9BTH - chains H and D of the 8 polymer chains in the assembly; structure by electron microscopy, 4.20 A resolution (low resolution: residue-level contacts below are approximate; hydrogen-bond / salt-bridge calls are withheld).

[Chain H]
Name: Heavy
From: Macaca mulatta
Sequence (244 residues; numbered 1 to 225 plus 19 insertion-coded residues; the number before each row is that of its first residue; a row labelled like 35A-35B holds insertion residues (35A, then the next letters in order)):
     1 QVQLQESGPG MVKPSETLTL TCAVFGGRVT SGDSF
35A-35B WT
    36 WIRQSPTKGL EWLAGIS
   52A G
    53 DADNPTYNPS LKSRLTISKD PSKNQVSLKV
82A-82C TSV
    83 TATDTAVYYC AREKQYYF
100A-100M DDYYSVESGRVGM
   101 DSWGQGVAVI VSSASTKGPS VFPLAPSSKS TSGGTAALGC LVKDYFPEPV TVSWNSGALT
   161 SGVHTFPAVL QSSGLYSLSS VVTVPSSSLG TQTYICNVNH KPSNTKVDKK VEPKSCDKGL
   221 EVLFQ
Disordered / not traced: 114-225
Modified positions: Tyr-100C (O-sulfo-L-tyrosine; TYS)
Disulfide bonds: Cys-22/Cys-92
What the authors report for this chain:
  - post-translational modification sites: Tyr-100C

[Chain D]
Name: Envelope glycoprotein gp120
From: Human immunodeficiency virus 1
UniProtKB: A0A0N9FF17 (A0A0N9FF17_9HIV1); the construct lacks a stretch of the UniProt sequence and is renumbered around it, so the offset changes along the chain: 33-136 = UniProt 29-132; 144-185 = UniProt 133-174; 187-309 = UniProt 179-301; 312-321 = UniProt 302-311; 4 more segments
Sequence (471 residues; numbered 33 to 513 plus 13 insertion-coded residues; 23 numbers in that range are skipped by the numbering (no residue carries them; nothing is unmodelled there); the number before each row is that of its first residue; a row labelled like 185A-185D holds insertion residues (185A, then the next letters in order)):
    33 GLWVTVYYGV PVWREAKTTL FCASDAKSYE KEVHNVWATH ACVPTDPNPQ ELVLENVTEN
    93 FNMWKNDMVD QMHEDIISLW DQSLKPCVKL TPLCVTLNCS DAKV
   144 NATYKGTREE IKNCSFNATT ELRDKKRREY ALFYRLDIVP LS
185A-185D GEGN
   187 NNSEYRLINC NTSVITQICP KVTFDPIPIH YCAPAGYAIL KCNNKTFNGT GPCNNVSTVQ
   247 CTHGIKPVVS TQLLLNGSLA EEEIIIRSEN LTDNVKTIIV HLNESVEITC TRPNNMTRKS
   307 VRI
   312 GPGQTFYALG
  321A D
   322 IIGDIRQPHC NISEIKWEKT LQRVSEKLRE HF
   356 NKTIIFNQSS GGDLEITTHS FNCGGEFFYC NTSDLFFNKT FNE
398A-398H TYSTGSNS
   402 T
   406 NST
   414 ITLPCRIKQI INMWQEVGRA MYAPPIAGNI TCKSNITGLL LTRDGGGNNS TKETFRPGGG
   474 NMRDNWRSEL YKYKVVEVKP LGIAPTECNR TVVQRRRRRR
Disordered / not traced: 59-62, 144-151, 185A-185D, 398A-398H, 458-463, 505-513
Differences from the reference sequence: conflict Ile-204 (Ala196 in A0A0N9FF17), Met-302 (Asn294 in A0A0N9FF17), Leu-320 (Thr310 in A0A0N9FF17), Pro-329 (Ala320 in A0A0N9FF17), Pro-437 (Ser423 in A0A0N9FF17), Asn-442 (Glu428 in A0A0N9FF17), Cys-501 (Ala487 in A0A0N9FF17), Asn-502 (Arg488 in A0A0N9FF17), Thr-504 (Arg490 in A0A0N9FF17), Arg-508 (Lys494 in A0A0N9FF17), Arg-509 (Glu495 in A0A0N9FF17), Arg-510 (Lys496 in A0A0N9FF17); expression tag (512-513)
Disulfide bonds: Cys-54/Cys-74, Cys-119/Cys-205, Cys-126/Cys-196, Cys-131/Cys-157, Cys-218/Cys-247, Cys-228/Cys-239, Cys-296/Cys-331, Cys-378/Cys-445, Cys-385/Cys-418
Covalently attached groups: N-acetylglucosamine (NAG) linked to Asn-88, Asn-130, Asn-156, Asn-197, Asn-230, Asn-234, Asn-241, Asn-262, Asn-276, Asn-289, Asn-301, Asn-332, Asn-356, Asn-362, Asn-386, Asn-393, Asn-442, Asn-448, Asn-502; glycan linked to Asn-160

[Chain H / chain D interface]
Pairs across the interface (15):
  Asp-33(H) / Lys-168(D)
  Asp-53(H) / Arg-171(D)
  Tyr-99(H) / Thr-162(D)
  Tyr-99(H) / Arg-166(D)
  Tyr-99(H) / Asp-167(D)
  Tyr-99(H) / Lys-168(D)
  Tyr-99(H) / Lys-169(D)
  Phe-100(H) / Arg-166(D)
  Asp-100A(H) / Thr-162(D)
  Asp-100A(H) / Arg-166(D)
  Asp-100B(H) / Arg-166(D)
  Tyr-100C(H) / Lys-121(D)
  Tyr-100C(H) / Thr-123(D)
  Tyr-100C(H) / Arg-166(D)
  Tyr-100C(H) / Gln-315(D)
Other interface residues (no listed pair), chain H (8 interface residues in all): Gln-97
Other interface residues (no listed pair), chain D (11 interface residues in all): Pro-124, Asn-160
From the paper, about this interface:
  - residue pairs: Asp-100A(H)/Arg-166(D)
  - interface residues, chain D: Lys-121(D), Arg-166(D), Lys-169(D)

[Summary]
The interface between chain H and chain D involves 8 residues on one side and 11 on the other. The authors
report a contact between Asp-100A(H) and Arg-166(D). N-acetylglucosamine is covalently linked to Asn-88(D),
Asn-130(D), Asn-156(D), Asn-197(D), Asn-230(D) and Asn-234(D) and 13 more. The paper reports interface
residues Lys-121(D), Arg-166(D) and Lys-169(D); a modification site at Tyr-100C(H).
Chain H is Heavy (Macaca mulatta) and chain D is Envelope glycoprotein gp120 (Human immunodeficiency virus 1);
the structure, Rhesus Fab 42056-a.01 in complex with CAP256SU.wk34 RnS SOSIP Env, was determined by electron
microscopy (same publication as 9BNK, 9BNM, 9BNP, 9BTI, 9BTJ, 9BTL and 9BTV).
